PDB entry 6LI3 | electron microscopy, 3.32 A resolution | chains A and N of the 5 polymer chains in the assembly

== Chain A ==
Name: Guanine nucleotide-binding protein G(s) subunit alpha isoforms short
Source organism: Homo sapiens
Reference sequence: P63092 (GNAS2_HUMAN); residue numbers follow UniProt; this construct covers 6-64, 204-253, 264-394
Amino-acid sequence (248 residues; each row starts with the number of its first residue; note: 141 numbers in that range are skipped by the numbering (no residue carries them; nothing is unmodelled there)):
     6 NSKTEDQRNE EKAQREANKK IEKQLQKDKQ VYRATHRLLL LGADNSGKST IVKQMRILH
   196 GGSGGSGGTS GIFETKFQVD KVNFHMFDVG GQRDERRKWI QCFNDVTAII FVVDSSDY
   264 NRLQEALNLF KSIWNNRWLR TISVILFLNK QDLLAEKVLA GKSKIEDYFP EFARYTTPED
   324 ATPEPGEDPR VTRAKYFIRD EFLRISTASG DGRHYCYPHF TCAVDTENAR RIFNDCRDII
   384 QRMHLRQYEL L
Disordered / not traced: 6-8, 196-200
Sequence notes: engineered mutation Asp49 (Gly in P63092), Asn50 (Glu in P63092), Asp249 (Ala in P63092), Asp252 (Ser in P63092), Ala372 (Ile in P63092), Ile375 (Val in P63092); linker (196-203)

== Chain N ==
Name: nanobody Nb35
Source organism: Lama glama
Notes: antibody fragment or engineered binder
Amino-acid sequence (149 residues; each row starts with the number of its first residue; numbers below 1 keep their minus sign (Met-22 is residue -22)):
   -22 MKYLLPTAAA GLLLLAAQPA MAMQVQLQES GGGLVQPGGS LRLSCAASGF TFSNYKMNWV
    38 RQAPGKGLEW VSDISQSGAS ISYTGSVKGR FTISRDNAKN TLYLQMNSLK PEDTAVYYCA
    98 RCPAPFTRDC FDVTSTTYAY RGQGTQVTV
Disordered / not traced: -22 to 0
Disulfides: Cys22-Cys96, Cys99-Cys107

== Interface between chain A and chain N ==
Pairs across the interface - 20 pairs, chain A then chain N:
  Arg228(A) with Thr113(N); Thr114(N)
  Asp229(A) with Thr111(N), hydrogen bond; Thr113(N)
  Glu230(A) with Tyr115(N)
  Arg232(A) with Phe108(N); Tyr115(N)
  Gln267(A) with Trp47(N)
  Asn271(A) with Trp47(N)
  Lys274(A) with Asp50(N), salt bridge
  Ser275(A) with Asp106(N); Cys107(N); Phe108(N)
  Asn278(A) with Asp106(N)
  Asp310(A) with Gly62(N)
  Tyr311(A) with Gly62(N); Ser63(N)
  Pro313(A) with Gly62(N); Lys65(N)
  Glu314(A) with Lys65(N), salt bridge
Also at the interface, not in a pair above, chain A (17 interface residues in all): Asn264, Leu272, Asn279, Ser352
Also at the interface, not in a pair above, chain N (15 interface residues in all): Lys43, Pro100, Arg105

== Summary ==
Chain A and chain N form an interface of 17 and 15 residues respectively, with 1 hydrogen bond and 2 salt
bridges. Polar pairs include Lys274(A)-Asp50(N), Glu314(A)-Lys65(N) and Asp229(A)-Thr111(N).
Chain A is Guanine nucleotide-binding protein G(s) subunit alpha isoforms short (Homo sapiens) and chain N is
nanobody Nb35 (Lama glama); the structure, cryo-EM structure of GPR52-miniGs-NB35, was determined by electron
microscopy (same publication as 6LI0, 6LI1 and 6LI2).
